Entry 7M7G (electron microscopy, 4.10 A resolution (low resolution: residue-level contacts below are approximate; hydrogen-bond / salt-bridge calls are withheld)); this record covers chains A and E of the 6 polymer chains in the assembly.

[Chain A]
Protein: EryAI, 6-deoxyerythronolide-B synthase EryA3, modules 5 and 6 chimera
From: Saccharopolyspora erythraea
Notes: EC 2.3.1.94; fragment: EryA1  + EryA3
Reference sequence: chimeric construct of Q5UNP6, Q03133: residues 32-1485 from Q5UNP6 (Q5UNP6_SACER) positions 557-2010 (UniProt number = residue number + 525); residues 1491-1767 from Q03133 positions 2896-3172 (UniProt number = residue number + 1405)
Sequence (1784 residues; row label = number of the first residue in the row):
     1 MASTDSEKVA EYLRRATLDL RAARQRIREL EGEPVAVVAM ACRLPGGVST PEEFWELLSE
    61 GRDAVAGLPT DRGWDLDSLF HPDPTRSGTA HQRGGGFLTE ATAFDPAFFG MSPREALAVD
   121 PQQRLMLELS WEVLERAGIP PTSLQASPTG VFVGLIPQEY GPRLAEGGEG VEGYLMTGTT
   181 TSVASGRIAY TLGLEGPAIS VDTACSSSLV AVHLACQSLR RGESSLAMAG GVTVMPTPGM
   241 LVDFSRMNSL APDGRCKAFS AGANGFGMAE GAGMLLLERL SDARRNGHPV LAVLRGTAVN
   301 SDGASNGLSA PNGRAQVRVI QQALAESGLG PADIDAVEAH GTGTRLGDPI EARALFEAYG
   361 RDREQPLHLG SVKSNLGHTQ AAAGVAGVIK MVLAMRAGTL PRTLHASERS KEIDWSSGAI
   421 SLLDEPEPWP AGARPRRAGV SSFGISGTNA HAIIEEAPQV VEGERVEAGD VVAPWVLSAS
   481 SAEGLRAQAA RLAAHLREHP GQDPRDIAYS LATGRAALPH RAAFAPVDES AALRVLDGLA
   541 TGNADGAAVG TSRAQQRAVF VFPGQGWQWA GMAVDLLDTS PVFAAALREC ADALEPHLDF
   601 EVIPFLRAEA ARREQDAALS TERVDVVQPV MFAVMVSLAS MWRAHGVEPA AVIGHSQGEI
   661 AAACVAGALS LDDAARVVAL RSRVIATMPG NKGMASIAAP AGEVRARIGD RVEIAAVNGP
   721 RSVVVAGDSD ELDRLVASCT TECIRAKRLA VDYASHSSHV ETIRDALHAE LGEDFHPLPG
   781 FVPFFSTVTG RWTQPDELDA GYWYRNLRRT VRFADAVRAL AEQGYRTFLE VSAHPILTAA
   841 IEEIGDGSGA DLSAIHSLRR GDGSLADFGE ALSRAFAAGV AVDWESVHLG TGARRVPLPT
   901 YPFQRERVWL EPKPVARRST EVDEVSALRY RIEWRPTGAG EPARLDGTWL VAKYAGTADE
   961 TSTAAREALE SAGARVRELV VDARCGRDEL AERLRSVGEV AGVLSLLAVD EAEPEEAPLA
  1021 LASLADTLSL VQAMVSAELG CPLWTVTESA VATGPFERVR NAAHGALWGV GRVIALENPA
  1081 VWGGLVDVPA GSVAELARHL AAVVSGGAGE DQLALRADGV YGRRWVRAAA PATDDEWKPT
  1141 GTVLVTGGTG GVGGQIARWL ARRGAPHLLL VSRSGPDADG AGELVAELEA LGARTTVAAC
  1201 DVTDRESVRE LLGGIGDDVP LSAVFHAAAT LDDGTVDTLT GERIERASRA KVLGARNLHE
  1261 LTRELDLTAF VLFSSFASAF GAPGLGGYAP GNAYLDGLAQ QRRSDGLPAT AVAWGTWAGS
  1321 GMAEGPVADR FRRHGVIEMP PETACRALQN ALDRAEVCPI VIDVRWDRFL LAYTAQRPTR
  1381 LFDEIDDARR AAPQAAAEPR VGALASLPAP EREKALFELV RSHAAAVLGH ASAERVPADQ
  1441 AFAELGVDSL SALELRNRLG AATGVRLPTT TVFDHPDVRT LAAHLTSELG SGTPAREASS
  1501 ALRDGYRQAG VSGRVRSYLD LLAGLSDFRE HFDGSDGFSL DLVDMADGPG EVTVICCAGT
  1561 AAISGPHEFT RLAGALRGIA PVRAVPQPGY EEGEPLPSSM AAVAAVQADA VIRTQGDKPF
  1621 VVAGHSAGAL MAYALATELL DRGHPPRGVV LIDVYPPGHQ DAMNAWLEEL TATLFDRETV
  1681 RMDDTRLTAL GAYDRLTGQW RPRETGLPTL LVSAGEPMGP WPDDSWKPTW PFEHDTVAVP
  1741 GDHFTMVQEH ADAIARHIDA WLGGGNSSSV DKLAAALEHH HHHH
Not modelled in the structure: 667-674, 768-783, 1126-1135, 1391-1784
Differences from the reference sequence: expression tag (1-31, 1768-1784); linker (1486-1490)
Swiss-Prot annotation at these positions:
  - active site: S1626 (Nucleophile), H1743 (Proton acceptor)
  - binding site (substrate): T1560, A1627, D1653
What the authors report for this chain:
  - conformationally variable residues (domain motion): T551 to Q555, R860 to S864

[Chain E]
Protein: 1B2 (heavy chain)
From: Homo sapiens
Sequence (249 residues; each row starts with the number of its first residue):
     1 MAEVQLVQSG GGLVQPGRSL RLSCTASGFT FGDYAMSWVR QAPGKGLEWV GFIRSKAYGG
    61 TTEYAASVKG RFTISRDDSK SIAYLQMNSL KTEDTAVYYC TRGGTLFDYW GQGTLVTVSS
   121 ASTKGPSVFP LAPSSKSTSG GTAALGCLVK DYFPEPVTVS WNSGALTSGV HTFPAVLQSS
   181 GLYSLSSVVT VPSSSLGTQT YICNVNHKPS NTKVDKKVEP KSCAALVPRG SAHHHHHHAA
   241 DYKDDDDKA
Not modelled in the structure: 1-2, 136-142, 194-199, 221-249
Disulfide bonds: C24-C100, C147-C203

[Interface between chain A and chain E]
Contacting residue pairs (25):
  M1(A) - R54(E)
  M1(A) - E63(E)
  A2(A) - R54(E)
  S6(A) - Y58(E)
  E7(A) - A35(E)
  E7(A) - F52(E)
  E7(A) - R54(E)
  E7(A) - Y58(E)
  E7(A) - T105(E)
  K8(A) - T105(E)
  A10(A) - Y58(E)
  E11(A) - Y34(E)
  E11(A) - R102(E)
  E11(A) - G103(E)
  E11(A) - T105(E)
  E11(A) - L106(E)
  Y12(A) - T105(E)
  Y12(A) - L106(E)
  R14(A) - D33(E)
  R14(A) - Y34(E)
  R14(A) - Y58(E)
  R15(A) - L106(E)
  R15(A) - D108(E)
  L18(A) - Y34(E)
  E595(A) - S163(E)
Other interface residues (no listed pair), chain A (13 interface residues in all): S3
Other interface residues (no listed pair), chain E (15 interface residues in all): S55, G104

[Overview]
The interface between chain A and chain E involves 13 residues on one side and 15 on the other. UniProt lists
active-site residues S1626(A) and H1743(A) and 3 substrate-binding residues on chain A. From the paper:
conformational variability at T551(A) and R860(A).
Here chain A is EryAI, 6-deoxyerythronolide-B synthase EryA3, modules 5 and 6 chimera (Saccharopolyspora
erythraea) and chain E is 1B2 (heavy chain) (Homo sapiens). Entry 7M7G (6-Deoxyerythronolide B synthase (DEBS)
module 1 in complex with antibody fragment 1B2: State 2) was determined by electron microscopy together with
7M7E, 7M7F, 7M7H, 7M7I and 7M7J from the same study.
